6CIL - chains A and B of the 9 polymer chains in the assembly; structure by X-ray diffraction, 4.15 A resolution (low resolution: residue-level contacts below are approximate; hydrogen-bond / salt-bridge calls are withheld).

# Chain A
Protein: V(D)J recombination-activating protein 1
Source organism: Mus musculus
Notes: EC 3.1.-.-, 2.3.2.27
UniProtKB: P15919 (RAG1_MOUSE); numbering as in UniProt (aligned over 384-1008)
Chain sequence (625 residues; each row starts with the number of its first residue):
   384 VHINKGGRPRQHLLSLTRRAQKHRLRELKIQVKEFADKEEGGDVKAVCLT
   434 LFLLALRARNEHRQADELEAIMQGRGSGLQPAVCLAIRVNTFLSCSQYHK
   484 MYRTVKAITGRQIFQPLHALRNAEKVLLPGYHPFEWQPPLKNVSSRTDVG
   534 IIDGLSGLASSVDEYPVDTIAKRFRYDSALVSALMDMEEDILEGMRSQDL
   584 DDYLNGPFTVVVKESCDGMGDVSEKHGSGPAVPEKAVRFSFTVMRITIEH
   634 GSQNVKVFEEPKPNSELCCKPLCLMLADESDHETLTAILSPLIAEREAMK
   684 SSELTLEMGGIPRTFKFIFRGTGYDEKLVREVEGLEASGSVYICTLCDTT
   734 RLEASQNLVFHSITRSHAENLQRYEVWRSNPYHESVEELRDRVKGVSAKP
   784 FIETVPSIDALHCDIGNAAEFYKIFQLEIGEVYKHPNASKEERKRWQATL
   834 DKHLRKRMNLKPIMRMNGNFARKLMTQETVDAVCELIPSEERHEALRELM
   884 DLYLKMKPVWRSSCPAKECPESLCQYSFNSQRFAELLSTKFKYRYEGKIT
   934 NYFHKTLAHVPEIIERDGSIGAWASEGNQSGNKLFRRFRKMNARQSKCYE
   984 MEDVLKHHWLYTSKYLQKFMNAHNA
Unresolved in the structure: 384-407, 609-616, 955-961, 1008
Differences from the reference sequence: engineered mutation Gln962 (Glu in P15919)
Swiss-Prot annotation at these positions:
  - DNA-binding region: Gly389 to Gln456 (NBD)
  - binding site (a divalent metal cation): Asp600, Asp708
  - site: Trp893 (Essential for DNA hairpin formation, participates in base-stacking interactions near the cleavage site)
  - mutagenesis: Arg391 (R391A: Defects in converting nicked products to hairpins; R391L: Impairs DNA-binding and hairpin formation while maintaining some nicking activity), Arg393 (R393A: Impairs DNA-binding and hairpin formation while maintaining some nicking activity), Arg401 (R401A: Allows robust hairpin activity), Arg402 (R402A: Defects in converting nicked products to hairpins), Lys405 (K405A: Reduced hairpin activity), His406 (H406A: Allows robust hairpin activity), Arg407 (R407A: Impairs DNA-binding and reduces hairpin formation without affecting nicking activity), Asn443 (N443A: Impairs DNA-binding; when associated with A-445), His445 (H445A: Impairs DNA-binding; when associated with A-443), Asp546 (D546A: Loss of DNA-binding), Asp560 (D560A: Loss of DNA-binding), Glu597 (E597Q: Impaired cleavage), 19 further mutagenesis entries in UniProt
Metal / ion sites: Mn2+: Asp600, Asp708; Zn2+: Cys727, Cys730, His937, His942
What the authors report for this chain:
  - catalytic residues: Asp600, Asp708 (citing earlier work)

# Chain B
Protein: V(D)J recombination-activating protein 2
Source organism: Mus musculus
UniProtKB: P21784 (RAG2_MOUSE); numbering as in UniProt (aligned over 1-359)
Chain sequence (359 residues; numbered 1 to 359; the number before each row is that of its first residue):
     1 MSLQMVTVGHNIALIQPGFSLMNFDGQVFFFGQKGWPKRSCPTGVFHFDI
    51 KQNHLKLKPAIFSKDSCYLPPLRYPATCSYKGSIDSDKHQYIIHGGKTPN
   101 NELSDKIYIMSVACKNNKKVTFRCTEKDLVGDVPEPRYGHSIDVVYSRGK
   151 SMGVLFGGRSYMPSTQRTTEKWNSVADCLPHVFLIDFEFGCATSYILPEL
   201 QDGLSFHVSIARNDTVYILGGHSLASNIRPANLYRIRVDLPLGTPAVNCT
   251 VLPGGISVSSAILTQTNNDEFVIVGGYQLENQKRMVCSLVSLGDNTIEIS
   301 EMETPDWTSDIKHSKIWFGSNMGNGTIFLGIPGDNKQAMSEAFYFYTLRC
   351 SEEDLSEDQ
Unresolved in the structure: 82-87, 334-340, 351-359
Swiss-Prot annotation at these positions:
  - mutagenesis: Asp128 (D128N: Does not affect the endonuclease activity of the RAG complex), Glu199 (E199Q: Does not affect the endonuclease activity of the RAG complex), Asp202 (D202N: Does not affect the endonuclease activity of the RAG complex), Glu280 (E280Q: Does not affect the endonuclease activity of the RAG complex), Asp310 (D310N: Does not affect the endonuclease activity of the RAG complex), Asp358 (D358N: Does not affect the endonuclease activity of the RAG complex)

# Chain A / chain B interface
Contacting residue pairs (87; chain A residue first):
  Asn525(A) - Ser164(B)
  Asn525(A) - Arg167(B)
  Asn525(A) - Thr168(B)
  Asn525(A) - Thr169(B)
  Ser527(A) - Thr168(B)
  Ser527(A) - Glu170(B)
  Val532(A) - Glu170(B)
  Leu538(A) - Asn173(B)
  Ser539(A) - Thr169(B)
  Ser539(A) - Glu170(B)
  Ser539(A) - Lys171(B)
  Ser539(A) - Trp172(B)
  Ser539(A) - Asn173(B)
  Ser539(A) - Ser174(B)
  Gly540(A) - Lys171(B)
  Gly540(A) - Asn173(B)
  Gly540(A) - Ser174(B)
  Leu541(A) - Asn173(B)
  Ala542(A) - Val175(B)
  Ser544(A) - Glu280(B)
  Val545(A) - Tyr277(B)
  Val545(A) - Glu280(B)
  Val545(A) - Lys315(B)
  Asp546(A) - Tyr74(B)
  Asp546(A) - Phe206(B)
  Asp546(A) - His222(B)
  Asp546(A) - Arg229(B)
  Asp546(A) - Ser259(B)
  Asp546(A) - Ser260(B)
  Asp546(A) - Tyr277(B)
  Glu547(A) - Tyr74(B)
  Tyr548(A) - Gln16(B)
  Tyr548(A) - Pro17(B)
  Tyr548(A) - Lys34(B)
  Tyr548(A) - Arg73(B)
  Tyr548(A) - Tyr74(B)
  Pro549(A) - Pro17(B)
  Arg556(A) - Thr169(B)
  Arg556(A) - Glu170(B)
  Arg558(A) - Glu170(B)
  Asp664(A) - Lys34(B)
  His665(A) - Trp36(B)
  His665(A) - Pro99(B)
  His665(A) - Asn100(B)
  Glu666(A) - Lys34(B)
  Glu666(A) - Gly35(B)
  Glu666(A) - Arg73(B)
  Glu666(A) - Pro99(B)
  Glu666(A) - Asn101(B)
  Thr669(A) - Pro99(B)
  Thr669(A) - Asn100(B)
  Thr669(A) - Asn101(B)
  Ala670(A) - Asn101(B)
  Ala670(A) - Asn173(B)
  Ser673(A) - Trp172(B)
  Pro674(A) - Thr169(B)
  Pro674(A) - Trp172(B)
  Pro674(A) - Asn173(B)
  Ala677(A) - Trp172(B)
  Glu678(A) - Thr169(B)
  Glu719(A) - Arg39(B)
  Tyr757(A) - Trp36(B)
  Tyr757(A) - Pro70(B)
  Trp760(A) - Pro42(B)
  Trp760(A) - Tyr68(B)
  Arg761(A) - Cys67(B)
  Arg761(A) - Tyr68(B)
  Arg761(A) - Lys106(B)
  Arg761(A) - Tyr108(B)
  Arg761(A) - Glu126(B)
  Ser762(A) - Cys67(B)
  Asn763(A) - Lys64(B)
  Asn763(A) - Ser66(B)
  His766(A) - Lys64(B)
  His766(A) - Asp65(B)
  Glu767(A) - Lys64(B)
  Ser768(A) - Lys64(B)
  Val769(A) - Tyr68(B)
  Glu771(A) - Lys64(B)
  Leu772(A) - Tyr68(B)
  Arg773(A) - Arg39(B)
  Ala781(A) - Trp36(B)
  Lys782(A) - Trp36(B)
  Lys782(A) - Asn100(B)
  Lys782(A) - Glu102(B)
  Pro783(A) - Asn100(B)
  Phe784(A) - Asn100(B)
Interface residues without a listed pair, chain A (45 interface residues in all): Val526, Ile535, Ser543
Interface residues without a listed pair, chain B (45 interface residues in all): Leu69, Lys97, Tyr138, Thr165, Ile316

# Summary
Chain A and chain B each contribute 45 residues to their interface. Asp600(A) and Asp708(A) form the Mn2+
site. Curated annotation (UniProt) lists a DNA-binding region, divalent metal cation-binding residues
Asp600(A) and Asp708(A) and 31 mutagenesis sites on chain A; 6 mutagenesis sites on chain B. From the paper:
catalytic residues Asp600(A) and Asp708(A).
Chain A is V(D)J recombination-activating protein 1 and chain B is V(D)J recombination-activating protein 2,
both from Mus musculus; the structure, Pre-reaction complex, rag1(e962q)/2-intact/intact 12/23RSS complex in
MN2+, was determined by X-ray diffraction (same publication as 5ZDZ, 5ZE0, 5ZE1, 5ZE2, 6CG0, 6CIJ, 6CIK and
6CIM).
